7DUK - chains A and L of the 23 polymer chains in the assembly; structure by X-ray diffraction, 3.60 A resolution.

== Chain A ==
Molecule: 30S Ribosomal RNA rRNA
From: Thermus thermophilus HB8
Sequence (1522 nucleotides; numbered 0 to 1544 plus 19 insertion-coded residues; 42 numbers in that range are skipped by the numbering (no residue carries them; nothing is unmodelled there); the number before each row is that of its first residue; a row labelled like 190A-190L holds insertion residues (190A, then the next letters in order); numbering starts at 0):
     0 UUUGUUGGAG AGUCUGAUCC UGGCUCAGGG UGAACGCUGG CGGCGUGCCU AAGACAUGCA
    60 AGUCGUGCGG G
    73 CCGCGGGGUU UU
    88 ACUCCG
    95 UGGUC
   101 AGCGGCGGAC GGGUGAGUAA CGCGUGGGU
  129A G
   130 ACCUACCCGG AAGAGGGGGA CAACCCGGGG AAACUCGGGC UAAUCCCCCA UGUGGACCCG
   190 C
190A-190L CCCUUGGGGUGU
   191 GUCCAAAGGG CUUU
   216 GCCCGCUUCC GGAUGGGCCC GCGUCCCAUC AGCUAGUUGG UGGGGUAAUG GCCCACCAAG
   276 GCGACGACGG GUAGCCGGUC UGAGAGGAUG GCCGGCCACA GGGGCACUGA GACACGGGCC
   336 CCACUCCUAC GGGAGGCAGC AGUUAGGAAU CUUCCGCAAU GGGCGCAAGC CUGACGGAGC
   396 GACGCCGCUU GGAGGAAGAA GCCCUUCGGG GUGUAAACUC CUGAA
   442 CCCGGGACGA AACCCCCGAC GA
   474 GGGGACUGAC GGUACCGGG
   494 GUAAUAGCGC CGGCCAACUC CGUGCCAGCA GCCGCGGUAA UACGGAGGGC GCGAGCGUUA
   554 CCCGGAUUCA CUGGGCGUAA AGGGCGUGUA GGCGGCCUGG GGCGUCCCAU GUGAAAGACC
   614 ACGGCUCAAC CGUGGGGGAG CGUGGGAUAC GCUCAGGCUA GACGGUGGGA GAGGGUGGUG
   674 GAAUUCCCGG AGUAGCGGUG AAAUGCGCAG AUACCGGGAG GAACGCCGAU GGCGAAGGCA
   734 GCCACCUGGU CCACCCGUGA CGCUGAGGCG CGAAAGCGUG GGGAGCAAAC CGGAUUAGAU
   794 ACCCGGGUAG UCCACGCCCU AAACGAUGCG CGCUAGGUCU CUGGGUCU
   848 CCUGGGGGCC GAAGCUAACG CGUUAAGCGC GCCGCCUGGG GAGUACGGCC GCAAGGCUGA
   908 AACUCAAAGG AAUUGACGGG GGCCCGCACA AGCGGUGGAG CAUGUGGUUU AAUUCGAAGX
   968 AACGCGAAGA ACCUUACCAG GCCUUGACAU GCUAGG
 1003A G
  1004 AACCCGGGUG AAAGCCUGGG GUGCCCC
1030A-1030D GCGA
  1031 GGGGAGCCCU AGCACAGGUG CUGCAUGGCC GUCGUCAGCU CGUGCCGUGA GGUGUUGGGU
  1091 UAAGUCCCGC AACGAGCGCA ACCCCCGCCG UUAGUUGCCA GCGGUUCGGC CGGGCACUCU
  1151 AACGGGACUG CCCGCGAAA
  1171 GCGGGAGGAA GGAGGGGACG ACGUCUGGUC AGCAUGGCCC UUACGGCCUG GGCGACACAC
  1231 GUGCUACAAU GCCCACUACA AAGCGAUGCC ACCCGGCAAC GGGGAGCUAA UCGCAAAAAG
  1291 GUGGGCCCAG UUCGGAUUGG GGUCUGCAAC CCGACCCCAU GAAGCCGGAA UCGCUAGUAA
  1351 UCGCGGAUCA G
 1361A C
  1362 CAUGCCGCGG UGAAUACGUU CCCGGGCCUU GUACACACXG CCXGUXACGC CAUGGGAGCG
  1422 GGCUCUACCC GAAGUCGCCG GG
  1446 AGCCUACGGG
  1459 CAGGCGCCGA GGGUAGGGCC CGUGACUGGG GCGAAGUCGU AACAAGGUAG CUGUACCGGA
  1519 AGGUGCGGCU GGAUCCACUC CUUUCU
Disordered / not traced: 0-4, 1534-1538
Modified / non-standard residues: PSU (pseudouridine-5'-monophosphate) at position 516, 7MG (7N-methyl-8-hydroguanosine-5'-monophosphate) at position 527, M2G (N2-dimethylguanosine-5'-monophosphate) at position 966, 5MC (5-methylcytidine-5'-monophosphate) at position 967, 2MG (2N-methylguanosine-5'-monophosphate) at position 1207, 5MC (5-methylcytidine-5'-monophosphate) at position 1400, 4OC (4n,o2'-methylcytidine-5'-monophosphate) at position 1402, 5MC (5-methylcytidine-5'-monophosphate) at position 1404, 5MC (5-methylcytidine-5'-monophosphate) at position 1407, UR3 (3-methyluridine-5'-monophoshate) at position 1498, MA6 (6N-dimethyladenosine-5'-monophoshate) at position 1518, MA6 (6N-dimethyladenosine-5'-monophoshate) at position 1519, PSU (pseudouridine-5'-monophosphate) at position 1540, PSU (pseudouridine-5'-monophosphate) at position 1541
Bound ions: Mg2+ site 1 near G21 (its only coordinating residue here); Mg2+ site 2 near G28 (its only coordinating residue here); Mg2+ site 3 near G46 (its only coordinating residue here); Mg2+ site 4: A59, C386, U387; Mg2+ site 5: G61, G105; Mg2+ site 6 near G70 (its only coordinating residue here); Mg2+ site 7: G107, G326; Mg2+ site 8: A109, G331; Mg2+ site 9 near G111 (its only coordinating residue here); Mg2+ site 10 near G117 (its only coordinating residue here); Mg2+ site 11: C121, G124, U125; Mg2+ site 12: A151, G168; 89 more Mg2+ sites not listed
Ligand contacts: Sisomicin (SIS; (1S,2S,3R,4S,6R)-4,6-diamino-3-{[(2S,3R)-3-amino-6-(aminomethyl)-3,4-dihydro-2H-pyran-2-yl]oxy}-2-hydroxycyclohexyl 3-deoxy-4-C-methyl-3-(methylamino)-beta-L-arabinopyranoside): 5MC_1404, G1405, U1406, 5MC_1407, A1408, C1409, G1491, A1492, A1493, G1494, U1495

== Chain L ==
Protein: 30S ribosomal protein S12
From: Thermus thermophilus HB8
UniProtKB: A0A3P4AU90 (A0A3P4AU90_THETH); numbering as in UniProt (aligned over 1-135)
Chain sequence (135 residues; numbered 1 to 135; the number before each row is that of its first residue):
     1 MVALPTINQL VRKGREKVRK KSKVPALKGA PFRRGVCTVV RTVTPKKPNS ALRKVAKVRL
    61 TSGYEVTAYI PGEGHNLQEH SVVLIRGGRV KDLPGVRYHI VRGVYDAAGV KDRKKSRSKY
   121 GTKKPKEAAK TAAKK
Disordered / not traced: 1-4, 129-135
Modified / non-standard residues: Asp92 ((3S)-3-(methylsulfanyl)-L-aspartic acid; 0TD)

== Chain A / chain L interface ==
Residue-residue contacts (124; chain A residue first):
  U24(A) - Lys23(L)  salt bridge to the phosphate
  A33(A) - Phe32(L)  base contact
  C34(A) - Phe32(L)  sugar contact
  G35(A) - Arg117(L)  sugar contact
  G35(A) - Ser118(L)  hydrogen bond to the sugar
  G35(A) - Gly121(L)  sugar contact
  C36(A) - Arg117(L)  sugar contact
  C36(A) - Thr122(L)  sugar contact
  C36(A) - Lys123(L)  salt bridge to the phosphate
  C36(A) - Lys124(L)  phosphate contact
  U37(A) - Lys123(L)  salt bridge to the phosphate
  U37(A) - Lys124(L)  hydrogen bond to the phosphate
  C241(A) - Arg19(L)  hydrogen bond to the phosphate
  C242(A) - Arg19(L)  salt bridge to the phosphate
  G302(A) - Lys17(L)  salt bridge to the phosphate
  A303(A) - Lys17(L)  phosphate contact
  G362(A) - Arg33(L)  hydrogen bond to the phosphate
  G362(A) - Arg34(L)  salt bridge to the phosphate
  G362(A) - Thr61(L)  phosphate contact
  A363(A) - Ala30(L)  base contact
  A363(A) - Pro31(L)  base contact
  A363(A) - Phe32(L)  base contact
  A363(A) - Arg33(L)  salt bridge to the phosphate
  A363(A) - Arg34(L)  salt bridge to the phosphate
  A363(A) - Thr61(L)  hydrogen bond to the phosphate
  A363(A) - Tyr105(L)  sugar contact
  G500(A) - Lys124(L)  hydrogen bond to the phosphate
  C501(A) - Arg117(L)  salt bridge to the phosphate
  C501(A) - Ser118(L)  hydrogen bond to the phosphate
  C501(A) - Lys124(L)  salt bridge to the phosphate
  G502(A) - Lys115(L)  phosphate contact
  G502(A) - Ser116(L)  phosphate contact
  G502(A) - Arg117(L)  hydrogen bond to the phosphate
  G502(A) - Ser118(L)  hydrogen bond to the phosphate
  C503(A) - Ser116(L)  hydrogen bond to the phosphate
  C503(A) - Lys119(L)  salt bridge to the phosphate
  C518(A) - Pro48(L)  base contact
  C518(A) - Asn49(L)  base contact
  C518(A) - Ser50(L)  base contact
  C519(A) - Ser50(L)  hydrogen bond to the phosphate
  C519(A) - Ala51(L)  phosphate contact
  A520(A) - Ala51(L)  phosphate contact
  A520(A) - Leu52(L)  hydrogen bond to the phosphate
  A520(A) - Lys54(L)  salt bridge to the phosphate
  A520(A) - Glu73(L)  hydrogen bond to the sugar
  G521(A) - Arg53(L)  base contact
  G521(A) - Lys54(L)  salt bridge to the phosphate
  G521(A) - Gly72(L)  phosphate contact
  G521(A) - Glu73(L)  phosphate contact
  C522(A) - Arg53(L)  base contact
  C522(A) - Tyr69(L)  hydrogen bond to the phosphate
  C522(A) - Pro71(L)  phosphate contact
  C522(A) - Gly72(L)  hydrogen bond to the phosphate
  C522(A) - Tyr120(L)  sugar contact
  A523(A) - Arg53(L)  base contact
  A523(A) - Val90(L)  base contact
  A523(A) - Lys91(L)  base contact
  A523(A) - Asp92(L)  base contact
  A523(A) - Lys119(L)  salt bridge to the phosphate
  A523(A) - Tyr120(L)  phosphate contact
  C526(A) - Lys91(L)  salt bridge to the phosphate
  7MG_527(A) - Asn49(L)  hydrogen bond to the base
  C528(A) - Asn49(L)  base contact
  G529(A) - Asn49(L)  base contact
  G529(A) - Ser50(L)  hydrogen bond to the base
  G537(A) - Arg113(L)  salt bridge to the phosphate
  G538(A) - Arg113(L)  salt bridge to the phosphate
  G538(A) - Lys114(L)  hydrogen bond to the phosphate
  G538(A) - Lys115(L)  hydrogen bond to the phosphate
  A539(A) - Lys114(L)  salt bridge to the phosphate
  A539(A) - Lys115(L)  phosphate contact
  G541(A) - Lys115(L)  base contact
  U551(A) - Arg86(L)  sugar contact
  U552(A) - Pro31(L)  hydrogen bond to the sugar
  U552(A) - Arg86(L)  hydrogen bond to the sugar
  U552(A) - Gly87(L)  sugar contact
  A553(A) - Val24(L)  phosphate contact
  A553(A) - Gly29(L)  hydrogen bond to the sugar
  A553(A) - Ala30(L)  sugar contact
  A553(A) - Pro31(L)  sugar contact
  C554(A) - Ser22(L)  hydrogen bond to the phosphate
  C555(A) - Lys20(L)  salt bridge to the phosphate
  C562(A) - Arg15(L)  base contact
  C562(A) - Glu16(L)  hydrogen bond to the sugar
  C562(A) - Lys17(L)  sugar contact
  C562(A) - Val18(L)  base contact
  A563(A) - Arg15(L)  base contact
  C564(A) - Leu10(L)  phosphate contact
  C564(A) - Arg15(L)  salt bridge to the phosphate
  G567(A) - Pro5(L)  base contact
  G567(A) - Arg15(L)  hydrogen bond to the base
  G568(A) - Pro5(L)  base contact
  G585(A) - Asn8(L)  hydrogen bond to the sugar
  C880(A) - Thr6(L)  hydrogen bond to the phosphate
  C880(A) - Asn8(L)  hydrogen bond to the phosphate
  C880(A) - Gln9(L)  phosphate contact
  C880(A) - Arg12(L)  salt bridge to the phosphate
  G881(A) - Gln9(L)  hydrogen bond to the phosphate
  G881(A) - Arg12(L)  salt bridge to the phosphate
  G881(A) - Lys13(L)  salt bridge to the phosphate
  C882(A) - Lys13(L)  salt bridge to the phosphate
  U884(A) - Arg15(L)  base contact
  A908(A) - Lys21(L)  phosphate contact
  A909(A) - Lys21(L)  salt bridge to the phosphate
  C910(A) - Arg97(L)  salt bridge to the phosphate
  U911(A) - Arg89(L)  salt bridge to the phosphate
  U911(A) - Gly95(L)  phosphate contact
  U911(A) - Arg97(L)  salt bridge to the phosphate
  C912(A) - Lys46(L)  sugar contact
  C912(A) - Pro94(L)  phosphate contact
  A913(A) - Lys46(L)  phosphate contact
  A913(A) - Lys91(L)  salt bridge to the phosphate
  C1411(A) - Lys57(L)  hydrogen bond to the phosphate
  C1412(A) - Lys57(L)  salt bridge to the phosphate
  A1413(A) - Glu65(L)  phosphate contact
  C1490(A) - Pro94(L)  sugar contact
  G1491(A) - Thr44(L)  sugar contact
  G1491(A) - Pro45(L)  phosphate contact
  G1491(A) - Lys46(L)  salt bridge to the phosphate
  G1491(A) - Lys47(L)  salt bridge to the phosphate
  A1492(A) - Pro45(L)  phosphate contact
  A1492(A) - Lys46(L)  phosphate contact
  A1492(A) - Lys47(L)  hydrogen bond to the phosphate
  A1492(A) - Ser50(L)  base contact
Also at the interface, not in a pair above, chain A (66 interface residues in all): C23, A32, C504, G524, C525, G540, G550, C879, C883
Also at the interface, not in a pair above, chain L (68 interface residues in all): Pro25, Leu84, Gly88, Val101, Gly103

== Summary ==
Chain A and chain L form an interface of 66 and 68 residues respectively, with 31 hydrogen bonds and 32 salt
bridges. Polar pairs include 7MG_527(A)-Asn49(L), G529(A)-Ser50(L) and G567(A)-Arg15(L). Ligands of chain A:
Sisomicin. A59(A), C386(A) and U387(A) form the Mg2+ site 4.
Chain A is 30S Ribosomal RNA rRNA and chain L is 30S ribosomal protein S12, both from Thermus thermophilus
HB8; the structure, Crystal structure of the Thermus thermophilus (HB8) 30S ribosomal subunit with mRNA and
cognate transfer RNA ..., was determined by X-ray diffraction.
